PDB entry 2VLL | X-ray diffraction, 1.60 A resolution | chains A and B of the 3 polymer chains in the assembly

# Chain A
Protein: HLA class I histocompatibility antigen, a-2 alpha chain
Source organism: Homo sapiens
Notes: fragment: hla-a2, residues 25-300
UniProt: P01892 (1A02_HUMAN); residues 1-276 here correspond to UniProt positions 25-300 (UniProt number = residue number + 24)
Amino-acid sequence (276 residues; each row starts with the number of its first residue):
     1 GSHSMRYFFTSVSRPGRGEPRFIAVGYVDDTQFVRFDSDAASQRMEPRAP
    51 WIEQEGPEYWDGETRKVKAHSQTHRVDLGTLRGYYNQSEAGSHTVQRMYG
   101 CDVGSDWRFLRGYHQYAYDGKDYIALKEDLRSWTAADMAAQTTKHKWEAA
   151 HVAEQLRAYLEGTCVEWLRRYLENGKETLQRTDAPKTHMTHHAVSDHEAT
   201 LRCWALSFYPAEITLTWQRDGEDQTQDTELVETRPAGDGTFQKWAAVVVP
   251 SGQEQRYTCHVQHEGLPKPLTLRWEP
Cystine bridges: C101-C164, C203-C259

# Chain B
Protein: Beta-2-microglobulin
Source organism: Homo sapiens
UniProt: P61769 (B2MG_HUMAN); residues 1-99 here correspond to UniProt positions 21-119 (UniProt number = residue number + 20)
Amino-acid sequence (100 residues; numbered 0 to 99; the number before each row is that of its first residue; numbering starts at 0):
     0 MIQRTPKIQVYSRHPAENGKSNFLNCYVSGFHPSDIEVDLLKNGERIEKV
    50 EHSDLSFSKDWSFYLLYYTEFTPTEKDEYACRVNHVTLSQPKIVKWDRDM
Cystine bridges: C25-C80
Curated features (UniProtKB/Swiss-Prot):
  - modified residue: Q2 (Pyrrolidone carboxylic acid)
  - glycosylation: I1 (N-linked (Glc) (glycation) isoleucine), K19 (N-linked (Glc) (glycation) lysine), K41 (N-linked (Glc) (glycation) lysine), K48 (N-linked (Glc) (glycation) lysine), K58 (N-linked (Glc) (glycation) lysine), K91 (N-linked (Glc) (glycation) lysine), K94 (N-linked (Glc) (glycation) lysine)

# Chain A / chain B interface
Contacting residue pairs (58; chain A residue first):
  F8(A) - S55(B)
  F8(A) - F56(B)  hydrophobic
  F9(A) - F56(B)
  T10(A) - L54(B)
  T10(A) - F56(B)
  T10(A) - F62(B)
  V12(A) - S33(B)
  I23(A) - L54(B)
  V25(A) - D53(B)
  V25(A) - L54(B)
  V25(A) - S55(B)
  Y27(A) - S55(B)
  Y27(A) - Y63(B)  hydrogen bond
  Q32(A) - D53(B)  hydrogen bond
  R35(A) - D53(B)  salt bridge
  R48(A) - D53(B)  salt bridge
  S92(A) - M0(B)
  H93(A) - M0(B)
  Q96(A) - H31(B)  hydrogen bond
  Q96(A) - F56(B)
  Q96(A) - W60(B)  hydrogen bond (side chain-backbone)
  Q96(A) - F62(B)
  R97(A) - F56(B)
  Q115(A) - W60(B)
  Y116(A) - W60(B)
  A117(A) - W60(B)
  D119(A) - M0(B)
  D119(A) - I1(B)
  D119(A) - H31(B)
  G120(A) - I1(B)
  G120(A) - R3(B)  hydrogen bond (backbone-side chain)
  G120(A) - H31(B)
  K121(A) - I1(B)
  D122(A) - W60(B)  hydrogen bond
  R202(A) - D98(B)  hydrogen bond (side chain-backbone)
  W204(A) - D98(B)
  W204(A) - M99(B)
  V231(A) - Q8(B)
  E232(A) - K6(B)  salt bridge
  E232(A) - Q8(B)  hydrogen bond (backbone-side chain)
  E232(A) - Y26(B)
  E232(A) - S28(B)  hydrogen bond
  R234(A) - Q8(B)  hydrogen bond
  R234(A) - Y10(B)
  R234(A) - Y26(B)
  R234(A) - M99(B)  hydrogen bond (side chain-backbone)
  P235(A) - Y10(B)  hydrogen bond (backbone-side chain)
  P235(A) - N24(B)
  P235(A) - Y26(B)
  A236(A) - R12(B)  hydrogen bond (backbone-side chain)
  A236(A) - N24(B)  hydrogen bond (backbone-side chain)
  G237(A) - R12(B)  hydrogen bond (backbone-side chain)
  G237(A) - L65(B)
  D238(A) - R12(B)
  Q242(A) - Y10(B)
  Q242(A) - S11(B)
  Q242(A) - R12(B)  hydrogen bond (side chain-backbone)
  W244(A) - M99(B)  hydrogen bond (side chain-backbone)
Also at the interface, not in a pair above, chain A (35 interface residues in all): T94, M98, T233
Also at the interface, not in a pair above, chain B (27 interface residues in all): H13, P32, H51, D59

# Summary
Chain A and chain B form an interface of 35 and 27 residues respectively; the contacts include 17 hydrogen
bonds and 3 salt bridges. Polar pairs include R35(A)-D53(B), R48(A)-D53(B) and E232(A)-K6(B).
Here chain A is HLA class I histocompatibility antigen, a-2 alpha chain and chain B is Beta-2-microglobulin,
both from Homo sapiens. Entry 2VLL (The Structural Dynamics and Energetics of an Immunodominant T-cell
Receptor are Programmed by its Vbeta Domain) was determined by X-ray diffraction, deposited together with
2VLJ, 2VLK, 2VLM and 2VLR.
